7V2P - chains A and N of the 22 polymer chains in the assembly; structure by electron microscopy, 3.30 A resolution.

# Chain A
Molecule: 16s ribosomal RNA
Organism: Thermus thermophilus HB8
Sequence (1522 nucleotides; each row starts with the number of its first residue):
     1 UUUGUUGGAG AGUUUGAUCC UGGCUCAGGG UGAACGCUGG CGGCGUGCCU AAGACAUGCA
    61 AGUCGUGCGG GCCGCGGGGU UUUACUCCGU GGUCAGCGGC GGACGGGUGA GUAACGCGUG
   121 GGUGACCUAC CCGGAAGAGG GGGACAACCC GGGGAAACUC GGGCUAAUCC CCCAUGUGGA
   181 CCCGCCCCUU GGGGUGUGUC CAAAGGGCUU UGCCCGCUUC CGGAUGGGCC CGCGUCCCAU
   241 CAGCUAGUUG GUGGGGUAAU GGCCCACCAA GGCGACGACG GGUAGCCGGU CUGAGAGGAU
   301 GGCCGGCCAC AGGGGCACUG AGACACGGGC CCCACUCCUA CGGGAGGCAG CAGUUAGGAA
   361 UCUUCCGCAA UGGGCGCAAG CCUGACGGAG CGACGCCGCU UGGAGGAAGA AGCCCUUCGG
   421 GGUGUAAACU CCUGAACCCG GGACGAAACC CCCGACGAGG GGACUGACGG UACCGGGGUA
   481 AUAGCGCCGG CCAACUCCGU GCCAGCAGCC GCGGUAAUAC GGAGGGCGCG AGCGUUACCC
   541 GGAUUCACUG GGCGUAAAGG GCGUGUAGGC GGCCUGGGGC GUCCCAUGUG AAAGACCACG
   601 GCUCAACCGU GGGGGAGCGU GGGAUACGCU CAGGCUAGAC GGUGGGAGAG GGUGGUGGAA
   661 UUCCCGGAGU AGCGGUGAAA UGCGCAGAUA CCGGGAGGAA CGCCGAUGGC GAAGGCAGCC
   721 ACCUGGUCCA CCCGUGACGC UGAGGCGCGA AAGCGUGGGG AGCAAACCGG AUUAGAUACC
   781 CGGGUAGUCC ACGCCCUAAA CGAUGCGCGC UAGGUCUCUG GGUCUCCUGG GGGCCGAAGC
   841 UAACGCGUUA AGCGCGCCGC CUGGGGAGUA CGGCCGCAAG GCUGAAACUC AAAGGAAUUG
   901 ACGGGGGCCC GCACAAGCGG UGGAGCAUGU GGUUUAAUUC GAAGCAACGC GAAGAACCUU
   961 ACCAGGCCUU GACAUGCUAG GGAACCCGGG UGAAAGCCUG GGGUGCCCCG CGAGGGGAGC
  1021 CCUAGCACAG GUGCUGCAUG GCCGUCGUCA GCUCGUGCCG UGAGGUGUUG GGUUAAGUCC
  1081 CGCAACGAGC GCAACCCCCG CCGUUAGUUG CCAGCGGUUC GGCCGGGCAC UCUAACGGGA
  1141 CUGCCCGCGA AAGCGGGAGG AAGGAGGGGA CGACGUCUGG UCAGCAUGGC CCUUACGGCC
  1201 UGGGCGACAC ACGUGCUACA AUGCCCACUA CAAAGCGAUG CCACCCGGCA ACGGGGAGCU
  1261 AAUCGCAAAA AGGUGGGCCC AGUUCGGAUU GGGGUCUGCA ACCCGACCCC AUGAAGCCGG
  1321 AAUCGCUAGU AAUCGCGGAU CAGCCAUGCC GCGGUGAAUA CGUUCCCGGG CCUUGUACAC
  1381 ACCGCCCGUC ACGCCAUGGG AGCGGGCUCU ACCCGAAGUC GCCGGGAGCC UACGGGCAGG
  1441 CGCCGAGGGU AGGGCCCGUG ACUGGGGCGA AGUCGUAACA AGGUAGCUGU ACCGGAAGGU
  1501 GCGGCUGGAU CACCUCCUUU CU
Unresolved in the structure: 1-5, 773-776, 1380-1484, 1509-1522
What the authors report for this chain:
  - mutagenesis - A901G: decreased catalytic activity

# Chain N
Name: 30S ribosomal protein S14 type Z
Organism: Thermus thermophilus HB8
Reference sequence: P0DOY6 (RS14Z_THET8); numbering as in UniProt (aligned over 1-61)
Amino-acid sequence (61 residues; each row starts with the number of its first residue):
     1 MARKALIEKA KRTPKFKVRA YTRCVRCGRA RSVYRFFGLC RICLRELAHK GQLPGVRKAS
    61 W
Unresolved in the structure: 1
Ion coordination: Zn2+: Cys-24, Cys-27, Cys-40, Cys-43

# Chain A / chain N interface
Pairs across the interface - 71 pairs, chain A then chain N:
  G951(A) / Arg-29(N)  sugar contact
  G951(A) / Arg-41(N)  hydrogen bond to the phosphate
  A952(A) / Arg-29(N)  salt bridge to the phosphate
  A952(A) / Arg-31(N)  hydrogen bond to the sugar
  A952(A) / Ser-32(N)  phosphate contact
  A952(A) / Arg-41(N)  salt bridge to the phosphate
  A953(A) / Ser-32(N)  hydrogen bond to the sugar
  A953(A) / Tyr-34(N)  base contact
  G954(A) / Arg-31(N)  phosphate contact
  G954(A) / Ser-32(N)  phosphate contact
  A955(A) / Arg-31(N)  salt bridge to the phosphate
  C957(A) / Val-18(N)  hydrogen bond to the base
  C957(A) / Arg-19(N)  hydrogen bond to the base
  C958(A) / Arg-19(N)  hydrogen bond to the sugar
  C958(A) / Tyr-21(N)  sugar contact
  U959(A) / Leu-6(N)  phosphate contact
  U959(A) / Lys-9(N)  salt bridge to the phosphate
  U959(A) / Tyr-21(N)  sugar contact
  U959(A) / Arg-23(N)  phosphate contact
  U960(A) / Leu-6(N)  phosphate contact
  U960(A) / Arg-23(N)  salt bridge to the phosphate
  A961(A) / Arg-3(N)  salt bridge to the phosphate
  A961(A) / Leu-6(N)  phosphate contact
  A972(A) / Ala-5(N)  base contact
  A972(A) / Glu-8(N)  sugar contact
  A972(A) / Arg-12(N)  hydrogen bond to the sugar
  C973(A) / Lys-4(N)  hydrogen bond to the base
  C973(A) / Glu-8(N)  sugar contact
  A994(A) / Lys-15(N)  hydrogen bond to the phosphate
  A995(A) / Lys-15(N)  salt bridge to the phosphate
  G1030(A) / Lys-4(N)  phosphate contact
  G1031(A) / Arg-3(N)  phosphate contact
  G1031(A) / Lys-4(N)  hydrogen bond to the phosphate
  U1032(A) / Ala-2(N)  hydrogen bond to the base
  C1042(A) / Arg-45(N)  hydrogen bond to the phosphate
  C1043(A) / Arg-45(N)  salt bridge to the phosphate
  C1097(A) / Ser-60(N)  hydrogen bond to the sugar
  C1098(A) / Trp-61(N)  sugar contact
  G1169(A) / Ser-60(N)  hydrogen bond to the base
  G1169(A) / Trp-61(N)  sugar contact
  A1170(A) / Lys-58(N)  hydrogen bond to the phosphate
  A1170(A) / Ser-60(N)  sugar contact
  C1171(A) / Lys-58(N)  salt bridge to the phosphate
  G1184(A) / Arg-26(N)  base contact
  G1184(A) / Cys-27(N)  hydrogen bond to the sugar
  G1184(A) / Arg-29(N)  hydrogen bond to the sugar
  G1184(A) / Ile-42(N)  base contact
  G1184(A) / Cys-43(N)  base contact
  G1184(A) / Glu-46(N)  hydrogen bond to the base
  C1185(A) / Ala-2(N)  phosphate contact
  C1185(A) / Cys-27(N)  sugar contact
  G1198(A) / Arg-3(N)  salt bridge to the phosphate
  G1198(A) / Ala-5(N)  phosphate contact
  C1199(A) / Ala-5(N)  phosphate contact
  C1199(A) / Lys-9(N)  salt bridge to the phosphate
  C1200(A) / Lys-9(N)  salt bridge to the phosphate
  U1201(A) / Lys-15(N)  salt bridge to the phosphate
  U1201(A) / Arg-19(N)  salt bridge to the phosphate
  G1298(A) / Val-18(N)  sugar contact
  C1299(A) / Phe-16(N)  stacking on the base
  C1299(A) / Lys-17(N)  phosphate contact
  C1299(A) / Val-18(N)  base contact
  U1340(A) / Val-33(N)  sugar contact
  U1340(A) / Tyr-34(N)  phosphate contact
  U1340(A) / Arg-35(N)  hydrogen bond to the phosphate
  C1341(A) / Thr-22(N)  hydrogen bond to the phosphate
  C1341(A) / Arg-35(N)  salt bridge to the phosphate
  A1342(A) / Val-18(N)  base contact
  A1342(A) / Arg-35(N)  salt bridge to the phosphate
  G1351(A) / Trp-61(N)  hydrogen bond to the phosphate
  C1352(A) / Trp-61(N)  hydrogen bond to the phosphate
Other interface residues (no listed pair), chain A (40 interface residues in all): G1168, A1300, A1339
Other interface residues (no listed pair), chain N (35 interface residues in all): Ala-30, Phe-36, Ala-59

# Summary
The interface between chain A and chain N involves 40 residues on one side and 35 on the other, with 22
hydrogen bonds, 16 salt bridges and 1 aromatic stacking contact. Polar pairs include C957(A)/Val-18(N),
C957(A)/Arg-19(N) and C973(A)/Lys-4(N). Cys-24(N), Cys-27(N), Cys-40(N) and Cys-43(N) form the Zn2+ site. From
the paper: A901G of chain A reduces catalytic activity.
Here chain A is 16s ribosomal RNA and chain N is 30S ribosomal protein S14 type Z, both from Thermus
thermophilus HB8. Entry 7V2P (T.thermophilus 30S ribosome with KsgA, class K5) was determined by electron
microscopy, deposited together with 7V2L, 7V2M, 7V2N, 7V2O and 7V2Q.
